7EKV - chain A; structure by X-ray diffraction, 1.95 A resolution.

# Chain A
Molecule: Peptidyl-prolyl cis-trans isomerase NIMA-interacting 1
From: Homo sapiens
Notes: EC 5.2.1.8
Reference sequence: Q13526 (PIN1_HUMAN); residues 1-163 here = UniProt positions 1-163
Amino-acid sequence (183 residues; row label = number of the first residue in the row; numbers below 1 keep their minus sign (Met-19 is residue -19)):
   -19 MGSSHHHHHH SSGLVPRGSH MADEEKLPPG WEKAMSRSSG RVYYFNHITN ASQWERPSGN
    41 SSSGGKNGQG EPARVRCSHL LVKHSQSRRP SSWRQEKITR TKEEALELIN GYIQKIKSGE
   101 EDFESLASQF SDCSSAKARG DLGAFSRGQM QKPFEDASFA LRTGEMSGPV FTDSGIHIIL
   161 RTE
Disordered / not traced: -19 to 5, 39-50
Construct notes: initiating methionine (-19); expression tag (-18 to 0); engineered mutation Ala14 (Arg in Q13526)
Covalently attached groups: compound J50 linked to Cys113
Ligand contacts:
  - J50 (8-(2-chloroacetyl)-4-((5-phenylfuran-2-yl)methyl)-1-thia-4,8-diazaspiro[4.5]decan-3-one): His59, Leu61, Lys63, Arg68, Asp112, Ser114, Ser115, Leu122, Gln129, Met130, Gln131, Phe134, Ser154, His157
  - PE8 (3,6,9,12,15,18,21-heptaoxatricosane-1,23-diol): Tyr23, Asn30, Ala31, Ser32, Gln33, Trp34, Glu35, Ile93, Lys97, Met146, Ser147, Gly148

# In short
Ligands of chain A: compound PE8. Compound J50 is covalently linked to Cys113.
Chain A is Peptidyl-prolyl cis-trans isomerase NIMA-interacting 1 (Homo sapiens); the structure, Crystal
Structure of human Pin1 complexed with a covalent inhibitor, was determined by X-ray diffraction together with
7EFJ, 7EFX and 7F0M from the same study.
